Entry 8QAU (electron microscopy, 3.54 A resolution); this record covers chains C and A of the 5 polymer chains in the assembly.

[Chain C]
Name: Tubulin alpha-1A chain
From: Sus scrofa
UniProt: P02550 (TBA1A_PIG); residue numbers follow UniProt; this construct covers 1-451
Sequence (451 residues; each row starts with the number of its first residue):
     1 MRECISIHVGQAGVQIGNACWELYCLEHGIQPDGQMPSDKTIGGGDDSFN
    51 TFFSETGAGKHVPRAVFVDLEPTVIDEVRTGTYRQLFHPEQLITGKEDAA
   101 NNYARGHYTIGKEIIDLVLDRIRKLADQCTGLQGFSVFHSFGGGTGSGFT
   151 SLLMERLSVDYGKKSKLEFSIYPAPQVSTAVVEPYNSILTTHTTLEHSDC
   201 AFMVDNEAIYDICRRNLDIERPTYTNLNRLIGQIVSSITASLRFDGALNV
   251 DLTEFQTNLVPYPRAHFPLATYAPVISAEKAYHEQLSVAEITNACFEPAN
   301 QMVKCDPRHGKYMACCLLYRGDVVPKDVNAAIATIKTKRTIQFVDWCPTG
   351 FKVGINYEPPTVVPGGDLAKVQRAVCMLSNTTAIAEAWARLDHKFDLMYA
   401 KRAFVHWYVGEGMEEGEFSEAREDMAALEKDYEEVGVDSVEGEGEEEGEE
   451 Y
Disordered / not traced: 38-46, 441-451
Bound ions: Mg2+: Asp98 (together with GTP)
Small-molecule neighbours: GTP (guanosine-5'-triphosphate): Gln11, Ala12, Gln15, Asp98, Ala99, Ala100, Asn101, Ser140, Gly142, Gly143, Gly144, Thr145, Gly146, Ile171, Thr179, Glu183, Asn206, Tyr224, Leu227, Asn228, Ile231

[Chain A]
Name: Kinetochore protein NDC80
From: Saccharomyces cerevisiae
UniProt: P40460 (NDC80_YEAST); residue numbers follow UniProt; this construct covers 1-691
Sequence (691 residues; numbered 1 to 691; the number before each row is that of its first residue):
     1 MQSSTSTDQHVLHHMDPHRFTSQIPTATSSQLRRRNSTNQGLTDMINKSI
    51 ARNTISGTGIPTGGINKNKRTRSTVAGGTNGTALALNDKSNSRNSVSRLS
   101 INQLGSLQQHLSNRDPRPLRDKNFQSAIQEEIYDYLKKNKFDIETNHPIS
   151 IKFLKQPTQKGFIIIFKWLYLRLDPGYGFTKSIENEIYQILKNLRYPFLE
   201 SINKSQISAVGGSNWHKFLGMLHWMVRTNIKLDMCLNKVDRSLINQNTQE
   251 ITILSQPLKTLDEQDQRQERYELMVEKLLIDYFTESYKSFLKLEDNYEPS
   301 MQELKLGFEKFVHIINTDIANLQTQNDNLYEKYQEVMKISQKIKTTREKW
   351 KALKSDSNKYENYVNAMKQKSQEWPGKLEKMKSECELKEEEIKALQSNIS
   401 ELHKILRKKGISTEQFELQNQEREKLTRELDKINIQSDKLTSSIKSRKLE
   451 AEGIFKSLLDTLRQYDSSIQNLTRSRSQLGHNVNDSSLKINISENLLDRD
   501 FHEGISYEQLFPKGSGINESIKKSILKLNDEIQERIKTIEKDNITLEKDI
   551 KNLKHDINEKTQINEKLELELSEANSKFELSKQENERLLVAQRIEIEKME
   601 KKINDSNLLMKTKISDAEELVTSTELKLEELKVDLNRKRYKLHQQVIHVI
   651 DITSKFKINIQSSLENSENELGNVIEELRNLEFETEHNVTN
Disordered / not traced: 1-112, 366-691

[How chain C and chain A interact]
Contacting residue pairs (7):
  Ala400(C) - Gly212(A)
  Ala400(C) - Ser213(A)  hydrogen bond (backbone-backbone)
  Lys401(C) - Ser213(A)  hydrogen bond
  Arg402(C) - Gly211(A)  hydrogen bond (side chain-backbone)
  Arg402(C) - Gly212(A)
  Glu415(C) - Pro157(A)
  Glu415(C) - Thr158(A)  hydrogen bond
Other interface residues (no listed pair), chain C (5 interface residues in all): Ser419
Other interface residues (no listed pair), chain A (8 interface residues in all): Gln156, Gln159, Ala209

[Overview]
5 residues of chain C face 8 of chain A across their interface; the contacts include 4 hydrogen bonds. Polar
pairs include Lys401(C)-Ser213(A), Arg402(C)-Gly211(A) and Glu415(C)-Thr158(A). Ligands of chain C: GTP.
Here chain C is Tubulin alpha-1A chain (Sus scrofa) and chain A is Kinetochore protein NDC80 (Saccharomyces
cerevisiae). Entry 8QAU (Outer kinetochore Ndc80-Dam1 alpha/beta-tubulin complex) was determined by electron
microscopy.
